PDB entry 8ESZ | electron microscopy, 3.40 A resolution | chains 1 and 3 of the 43 polymer chains in the assembly

Chain 1:
Molecule: NADH-ubiquinone oxidoreductase chain 1
Organism: Drosophila melanogaster
Notes: EC 7.1.1.2
UniProt: C7DZL9 (C7DZL9_DROME); numbering as in UniProt (aligned over 1-315)
Amino-acid sequence (315 residues; row label = number of the first residue in the row):
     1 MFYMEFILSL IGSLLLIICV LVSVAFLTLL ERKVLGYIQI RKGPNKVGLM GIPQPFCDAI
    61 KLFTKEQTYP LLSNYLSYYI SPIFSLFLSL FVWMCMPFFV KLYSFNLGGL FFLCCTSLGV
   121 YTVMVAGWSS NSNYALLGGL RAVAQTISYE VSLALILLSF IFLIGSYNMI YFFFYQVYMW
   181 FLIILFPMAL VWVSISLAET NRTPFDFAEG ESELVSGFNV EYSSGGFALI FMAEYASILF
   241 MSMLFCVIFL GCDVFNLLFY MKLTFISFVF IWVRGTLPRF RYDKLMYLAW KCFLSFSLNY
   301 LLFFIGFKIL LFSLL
Residues lining bound ligands:
  - 1,2-Distearoyl-sn-glycerophosphoethanolamine (3PE), molecule 1: Lys46, Val47, Gly48, Leu49, Pro53, Phe56, Ile60
  - 1,2-Distearoyl-sn-glycerophosphoethanolamine (3PE), molecule 2: Tyr69, Pro70, Leu71, Tyr75, Leu76, Tyr79, Ile80, Phe84
  - tetradecane (C14): Phe307, Leu310, Leu314
  - 1,2-diacyl-sn-glycero-3-phosphocholine (PC1), molecule 1: Gly48, Leu49, Ile52, Pro53, Phe56
  - 1,2-diacyl-sn-glycero-3-phosphocholine (PC1), molecule 2: Ala59, Ile60, Phe63, Thr64
  - 1,2-diacyl-sn-glycero-3-phosphocholine (PC1), molecule 3: Asn74, Leu76, Ser77, Ile80, Ser81, Phe84, Tyr121, Thr122, Val125, Trp128
  - 1,2-diacyl-sn-glycero-3-phosphocholine (PC1), molecule 4: Pro187, Leu190, Val191, Val193, Ser194, Leu197, Pro204, Phe205, Phe265, Val269, Trp272, Val273, Leu277, Phe280, Leu288, Cys292, Phe293, Phe296
  - ubiquinone-10 (U10): Ile18, Leu21, Val22, Ala25, Thr28, Glu31, Arg32, Leu35, Arg41, Pro55, Asp58, Ala59, Leu62, Glu211, Phe231, Met232, Arg274
  - WSF ((2R)-3-{[(S)-hydroxy(3-methylbutoxy)phosphoryl]oxy}-2-(octanoyloxy)propyl decanoate): Phe84, Phe87, Leu88, Phe91, Tyr103, Ser104, Phe105, Leu107, Phe111, Cys114, Leu118

Chain 3:
Molecule: NADH-ubiquinone oxidoreductase chain 3
Organism: Drosophila melanogaster
Notes: EC 7.1.1.2
UniProt: P18930 (NU3M_DROME); numbering as in UniProt (aligned over 1-117)
Amino-acid sequence (117 residues; each row starts with the number of its first residue):
     1 MFSIIFIALL ILLITTIVMF LASILSKKAL IDREKSSPFE CGFDPKSSSR LPFSLRFFLI
    61 TIIFLIFDVE IALILPMIII MKYSNIMIWT ITSIIFILIL LIGLYHEWNQ GMLNWSN
Residues lining bound ligands:
  - 1,2-Distearoyl-sn-glycerophosphoethanolamine (3PE), molecule 1: Ile17, Phe20, Leu21, Ser23, Ile24
  - 1,2-Distearoyl-sn-glycerophosphoethanolamine (3PE), molecule 2: Leu98, Leu101, Ile102, Tyr105, Trp108, Asn109, Asn114
  - 1,2-Distearoyl-sn-glycerophosphoethanolamine (3PE), molecule 3: Ile102, Tyr105, His106, Asn109
  - 1,2-diacyl-sn-glycero-3-phosphocholine (PC1): Leu25, Ser26, Lys27, Lys28, Ala29
  - WSF ((2R)-3-{[(S)-hydroxy(3-methylbutoxy)phosphoryl]oxy}-2-(octanoyloxy)propyl decanoate): Met1, Ile4, Ile5, Ala8

Chain 1 / chain 3 interface:
Residue-residue contacts - 119 pairs, chain 1 then chain 3:
  Ser9(1) - Ser3(3)
  Leu10(1) - Leu10(3)  hydrophobic
  Ser13(1) - Ile7(3)
  Leu14(1) - Leu10(3)  hydrophobic
  Leu14(1) - Ile14(3)  hydrophobic
  Ile17(1) - Ile11(3)  hydrophobic
  Phe63(1) - Ala22(3)
  Phe63(1) - Leu25(3)
  Phe63(1) - Ser26(3)
  Thr64(1) - Leu25(3)
  Thr64(1) - Ser26(3)
  Thr64(1) - Lys27(3)  hydrogen bond (backbone-backbone)
  Lys65(1) - Ser26(3)
  Lys65(1) - Lys27(3)
  Glu66(1) - Lys27(3)
  Glu66(1) - Ala29(3)
  Glu66(1) - Ile31(3)
  Glu66(1) - Lys35(3)  salt bridge
  Gln67(1) - Ser23(3)  hydrogen bond
  Tyr69(1) - Ile31(3)  hydrophobic
  Tyr69(1) - Ser36(3)  hydrogen bond (backbone-side chain)
  Pro70(1) - Ser36(3)
  Leu71(1) - Ser36(3)  hydrogen bond (backbone-backbone)
  Leu72(1) - Pro38(3)
  Asn74(1) - Arg50(3)  hydrogen bond
  Tyr79(1) - Met19(3)  hydrogen bond (side chain-backbone)
  Tyr79(1) - Phe20(3)
  Tyr79(1) - Ser23(3)
  Ile83(1) - Thr15(3)
  Ile83(1) - Thr16(3)
  Ile83(1) - Met19(3)  hydrophobic
  Phe84(1) - Leu12(3)  hydrophobic
  Leu86(1) - Thr15(3)
  Phe87(1) - Ala8(3)
  Phe87(1) - Ile11(3)  hydrophobic
  Phe87(1) - Leu12(3)  hydrophobic
  Phe91(1) - Ile4(3)  hydrophobic
  Phe91(1) - Ala8(3)  hydrophobic
  Phe91(1) - Ile11(3)  hydrophobic
  Tyr103(1) - Ser3(3)
  Tyr103(1) - Ile4(3)  hydrophobic
  Tyr103(1) - Ile7(3)
  Phe105(1) - Ile4(3)  hydrophobic
  Leu110(1) - Leu75(3)  hydrophobic
  Trp128(1) - Arg50(3)  hydrogen bond (backbone-side chain)
  Asn131(1) - Pro38(3)
  Asn131(1) - Ser48(3)
  Asn131(1) - Ser49(3)  hydrogen bond
  Asn131(1) - Arg50(3)
  Ser132(1) - Ser49(3)  hydrogen bond (backbone-side chain)
  Asn133(1) - Glu40(3)  hydrogen bond
  Asn133(1) - Ser47(3)
  Asn133(1) - Ser49(3)
  Tyr134(1) - Glu40(3)
  Tyr134(1) - Cys41(3)  hydrogen bond
  Leu136(1) - Ser49(3)
  Leu137(1) - Phe53(3)  hydrophobic
  Leu140(1) - Phe53(3)  hydrophobic
  Ile147(1) - Thr61(3)
  Ile147(1) - Phe64(3)
  Glu150(1) - Phe64(3)
  Val151(1) - Asp68(3)
  Val151(1) - Ile71(3)  hydrophobic
  Ala154(1) - Ile71(3)  hydrophobic
  Leu155(1) - Ile71(3)  hydrophobic
  Leu155(1) - Ile74(3)  hydrophobic
  Leu158(1) - Ile74(3)  hydrophobic
  Leu158(1) - Leu75(3)  hydrophobic
  Leu158(1) - Ile78(3)  hydrophobic
  Ile161(1) - Ile78(3)  hydrophobic
  Phe162(1) - Met77(3)  hydrophobic
  Phe162(1) - Ile78(3)  hydrophobic
  Phe162(1) - Trp89(3)  hydrophobic
  Gly165(1) - Ile78(3)
  Tyr167(1) - Leu75(3)  hydrogen bond (side chain-backbone)
  Tyr167(1) - Ile78(3)
  Val215(1) - Phe39(3)  hydrophobic
  Val220(1) - Phe39(3)  hydrophobic
  Glu221(1) - Pro38(3)
  Glu221(1) - Phe39(3)  hydrogen bond (side chain-backbone)
  Gly226(1) - Met19(3)
  Leu229(1) - Val18(3)  hydrophobic
  Tyr282(1) - Trp115(3)  hydrophobic
  Asp283(1) - Trp115(3)
  Met286(1) - Ile60(3)  hydrophobic
  Met286(1) - Trp115(3)  hydrogen bond
  Tyr287(1) - Leu113(3)
  Tyr287(1) - Asn114(3)
  Tyr287(1) - Trp115(3)  hydrogen bond (side chain-backbone)
  Trp290(1) - Ile60(3)
  Trp290(1) - Phe64(3)  hydrophobic
  Trp290(1) - Phe67(3)  hydrophobic
  Trp290(1) - Leu104(3)
  Trp290(1) - Leu113(3)  hydrophobic
  Lys291(1) - Trp108(3)
  Lys291(1) - Leu113(3)
  Lys291(1) - Asn114(3)
  Leu294(1) - Phe67(3)  hydrophobic
  Leu294(1) - Leu104(3)  hydrophobic
  Ser295(1) - Leu104(3)
  Ser295(1) - Tyr105(3)
  Leu298(1) - Ile97(3)
  Leu298(1) - Leu100(3)  hydrophobic
  Asn299(1) - Leu101(3)
  Asn299(1) - Tyr105(3)
  Leu301(1) - Ile97(3)  hydrophobic
  Leu302(1) - Ile94(3)  hydrophobic
  Leu302(1) - Ile97(3)  hydrophobic
  Leu302(1) - Leu101(3)  hydrophobic
  Ile305(1) - Met77(3)  hydrophobic
  Ile305(1) - Trp89(3)  hydrophobic
  Ile305(1) - Ser93(3)
  Ile305(1) - Ile94(3)  hydrophobic
  Lys308(1) - Met81(3)
  Ile309(1) - Met81(3)  hydrophobic
  Ile309(1) - Trp89(3)  hydrophobic
  Ile309(1) - Thr90(3)
  Phe312(1) - Lys82(3)
  Phe312(1) - Ile86(3)  hydrophobic
Interface residues without a listed pair, chain 1 (69 interface residues in all): Pro82, Leu90, Met94, Ala144, Ser166, Gly225
Interface residues without a listed pair, chain 3 (63 interface residues in all): Leu21, Leu30, Ser37, Phe57, Ile63, Leu98
The authors on this interface:
  - pairs named by the authors: Asn133(1)-Glu40(3) (hydrogen bond), Cys41(3)-Tyr134(1) (hydrogen bond)
  - interface residues, chain 3: Arg50(3)

Summary:
The interface between chain 1 and chain 3 involves 69 residues on one side and 63 on the other, with 15
hydrogen bonds and 1 salt bridge. Polar pairs include Glu66(1)-Lys35(3), Gln67(1)-Ser23(3) and
Tyr69(1)-Ser36(3). The authors report hydrogen bonds between Asn133(1) and Glu40(3) and Cys41(3) and
Tyr134(1). From the paper: the interface residue Arg50(3).
Chain 1 is NADH-ubiquinone oxidoreductase chain 1 and chain 3 is NADH-ubiquinone oxidoreductase chain 3, both
from Drosophila melanogaster; the structure, Structure of mitochondrial complex I from Drosophila
melanogaster, Helix-locked state, was determined by electron microscopy (same publication as 8ESW).
